PDB entry 8B6H | electron microscopy, 2.60 A resolution | chains DA and EB of the 106 polymer chains in the assembly

Chain DA:
Protein: Cytochrome c oxidase subunit 1
Source organism: Tetrahymena thermophila SB210
UniProt: Q950Y4 (Q950Y4_TETTH); residues 1-688 here = UniProt positions 1-688
Sequence (688 residues; numbered 1 to 688; the number before each row is that of its first residue):
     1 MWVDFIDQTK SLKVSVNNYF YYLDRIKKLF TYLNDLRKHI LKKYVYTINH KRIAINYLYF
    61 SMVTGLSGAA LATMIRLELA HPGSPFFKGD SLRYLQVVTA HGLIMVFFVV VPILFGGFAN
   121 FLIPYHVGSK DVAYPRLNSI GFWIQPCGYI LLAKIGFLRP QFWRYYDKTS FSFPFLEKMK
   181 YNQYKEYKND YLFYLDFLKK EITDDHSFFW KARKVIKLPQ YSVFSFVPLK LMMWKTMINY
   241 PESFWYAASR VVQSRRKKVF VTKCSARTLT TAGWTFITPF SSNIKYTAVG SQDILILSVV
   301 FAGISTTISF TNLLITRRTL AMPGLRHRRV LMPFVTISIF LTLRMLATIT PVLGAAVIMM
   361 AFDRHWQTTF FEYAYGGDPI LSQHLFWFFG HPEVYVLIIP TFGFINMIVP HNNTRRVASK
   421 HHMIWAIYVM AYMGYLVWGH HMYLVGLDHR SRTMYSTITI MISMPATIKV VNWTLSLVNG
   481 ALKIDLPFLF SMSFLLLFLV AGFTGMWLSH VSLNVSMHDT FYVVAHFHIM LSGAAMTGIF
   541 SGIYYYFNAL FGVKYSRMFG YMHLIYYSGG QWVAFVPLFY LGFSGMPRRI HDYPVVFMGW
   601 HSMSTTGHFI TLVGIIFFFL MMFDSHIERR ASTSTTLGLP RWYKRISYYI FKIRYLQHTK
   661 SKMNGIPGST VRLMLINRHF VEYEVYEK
Disordered / not traced: 1-17
Differences from the reference sequence: variant A288 (Gly in Q950Y4)
Bound ions: Ca2+: E78, H81, H591; heme a Fe: H101, H528; Cu ion: H391, H440, H441; Mg2+: D519 (shared with 1 residue of chain DB)
Residues lining bound ligands:
  - 1,2-Distearoyl-sn-glycerophosphoethanolamine (3PE), molecule 1: L297, V300, F301, I304, I358, A361, F362, H365, W366
  - 1,2-Distearoyl-sn-glycerophosphoethanolamine (3PE), molecule 2: W572, V573, V576, P577, Y580, W600, M603
  - 1,2-Distearoyl-sn-glycerophosphoethanolamine (3PE), molecule 3: F609, L612, I616
  - heme a (HEA), molecule 1: L58, S61, M62, G65, A69, A72, I75, R76, L79, Y94, V98, H101, G102, M105, V106, V110, I113, G273, W274, V524, F527, H528, L531, S532, M536, I539, F540, I543, Y567, Q571, F575, R588, R589, I590, H608, T611, I615, F618, F619
  - heme a (HEA), molecule 2: W274, T275, W387, V394, Y395, I398, M430, H440, H441, T459, I462, S463, A466, T467, V470, L499, G502, F503, G505, M506, L508, S509, N514, M517, H518, V523, H526, F527, M530, L531, R588, R589
  - 3-sn-phosphatidic acid (LPP; 2-(hexadecanoyloxy)-1-[(phosphonooxy)methyl]ethyl hexadecanoate), molecule 1: F20, Y22, L23, K27
  - 3-sn-phosphatidic acid (LPP), molecule 2: L23, I26, K27, F30
  - 1,2-diacyl-sn-glycero-3-phosphocholine (PC1), molecule 1: R25, L29, F30, Y32, L33
  - 1,2-diacyl-sn-glycero-3-phosphocholine (PC1), molecule 2: A133, Y134, P135, R136, L137, I140, F301, I304, T307, I308, T311
  - 1,2-diacyl-sn-glycero-3-phosphocholine (PC1), molecule 3: V352, D378, I380, L381, H384, L385, F388, Y432, Y435, L436, W438, L447, S451, M454, Y455
  - 1,2-diacyl-sn-glycero-3-phosphocholine (PC1), molecule 4: I358, F362, W366
  - Ubiquinone-8 (UQ8), molecule 1: L496, V500, I565, Y566, G569, W572, V573, I610, V613, F617
  - Ubiquinone-8 (UQ8), molecule 2: R557, M558, F559, Y561, M562, I565, Y566, V573, M603, I610, F617

Chain EB:
Protein: Transmembrane protein, putative
Source organism: Tetrahymena thermophila SB210
UniProt: I7LZX8 (I7LZX8_TETTS); residues 1-210 here = UniProt positions 1-210
Sequence (210 residues; numbered 1 to 210; the number before each row is that of its first residue):
     1 MKKGTASEEE LKKLYDPNTF YEHGDNPAFK QFMNIAVENL REGKLTDHRT YVVDTYKKWM
    61 YARNWDDFLQ RDCKAITFPR AFALWIVGTL GMATASKWCR QILPVGSHGI TKISQTQFFH
   121 QFGPLGTLGA VGFYGLTAYL YYKTTIFTVK KFYSHCILQE REWIFEQERQ NPGYGEYFFK
   181 DVPLSAEEHF NDLARGEMAK KKFEKPNHEF
Disordered / not traced: 1
Residues lining bound ligands:
  - 1,2-diacyl-sn-glycero-3-phosphocholine (PC1), molecule 1: M60, A62, R63, N64, W65, F68, L136, Y139, L140, K143
  - 1,2-diacyl-sn-glycero-3-phosphocholine (PC1), molecule 2: A138, Y139, Y142, K143, I146

Chain DA / chain EB interface:
Pairs across the interface - 94 pairs, chain DA then chain EB:
  R164(DA) with Y174(EB)
  Y166(DA) with Y174(EB)
  F175(DA) with L45(EB), hydrophobic; R49(EB), hydrogen bond (backbone-side chain)
  Y181(DA) with D47(EB), hydrogen bond; Y51(EB), hydrophobic
  K185(DA) with Y51(EB)
  K188(DA) with V53(EB)
  L195(DA) with F210(EB)
  L198(DA) with H208(EB); F210(EB), hydrophobic
  K199(DA) with H208(EB); F210(EB)
  K200(DA) with H208(EB), hydrogen bond (backbone-side chain)
  I202(DA) with P206(EB), hydrophobic
  T203(DA) with K44(EB), hydrogen bond (backbone-side chain)
  H206(DA) with T46(EB); D47(EB), hydrogen bond (backbone-backbone); R49(EB)
  S207(DA) with L45(EB); D47(EB)
  F208(DA) with K44(EB); L45(EB), hydrogen bond (backbone-backbone); D47(EB); R49(EB)
  F209(DA) with E42(EB); G43(EB); K44(EB)
  W210(DA) with L45(EB), hydrophobic
  R213(DA) with E187(EB), salt bridge; R195(EB)
  I216(DA) with D192(EB)
  L218(DA) with D192(EB); L193(EB), hydrophobic
  Q220(DA) with S7(EB)
  Y221(DA) with L11(EB); L193(EB), hydrophobic; G196(EB); E197(EB), hydrogen bond
  V223(DA) with E42(EB); G196(EB); A199(EB)
  F224(DA) with R195(EB); G196(EB)
  S225(DA) with L40(EB); G43(EB); R195(EB), hydrogen bond (backbone-backbone); M198(EB)
  F226(DA) with R195(EB)
  V227(DA) with L40(EB), hydrophobic; L45(EB), hydrophobic
  L229(DA) with L184(EB); A186(EB); E187(EB); F190(EB), hydrophobic
  K230(DA) with Q167(EB)
  L231(DA) with L45(EB)
  M232(DA) with F32(EB), hydrophobic; L40(EB); M198(EB), hydrophobic
  M233(DA) with F32(EB), hydrophobic
  W234(DA) with L45(EB); T46(EB), hydrogen bond (side chain-backbone); H48(EB)
  T236(DA) with N26(EB); E162(EB); W163(EB); I164(EB)
  I238(DA) with R71(EB), hydrogen bond (backbone-side chain)
  N239(DA) with Q70(EB), hydrogen bond (backbone-side chain); E162(EB)
  Y240(DA) with I164(EB), hydrophobic; F165(EB); E168(EB), hydrogen bond
  P241(DA) with Q70(EB); R71(EB); K74(EB), hydrogen bond (backbone-side chain); I76(EB)
  E242(DA) with K74(EB), salt bridge
  Y246(DA) with I164(EB)
  R250(DA) with G173(EB), hydrogen bond (side chain-backbone); Y174(EB); G175(EB), hydrogen bond (side chain-backbone); E176(EB), salt bridge; F178(EB)
  V251(DA) with A186(EB); E187(EB)
  V252(DA) with F178(EB); E187(EB); E188(EB)
  Q253(DA) with F178(EB); E188(EB); H189(EB), hydrogen bond
  S254(DA) with E188(EB), hydrogen bond
Other interface residues (no listed pair), chain DA (53 interface residues in all): F171, P174, N182, Y184, P228, M237, F244, R255
Other interface residues (no listed pair), chain EB (50 interface residues in all): A28, F29, P183, S185

Summary:
53 residues of chain DA face 50 of chain EB across their interface; the contacts include 17 hydrogen bonds and
3 salt bridges. Polar pairs include R213(DA)-E187(EB), E242(DA)-K74(EB) and R250(DA)-E176(EB).
Here chain DA is Cytochrome c oxidase subunit 1 and chain EB is Transmembrane protein, putative, both from
Tetrahymena thermophila SB210. Entry 8B6H (Cryo-EM structure of cytochrome c oxidase dimer (complex IV) from
respiratory supercomplex of Tetrahymena thermophila) was determined by electron microscopy, deposited together
with 8B6F and 8B6J.
